PDB entry 2WSF | X-ray diffraction, 3.48 A resolution | chains C and D of the 18 polymer chains in the assembly

# Chain C
Protein: Photosystem I iron-sulfur center
Source organism: Pisum sativum
UniProtKB: P10793 (PSAC_PEA); residue numbers follow UniProt; this construct covers 1-81
Sequence (81 residues; each row starts with the number of its first residue):
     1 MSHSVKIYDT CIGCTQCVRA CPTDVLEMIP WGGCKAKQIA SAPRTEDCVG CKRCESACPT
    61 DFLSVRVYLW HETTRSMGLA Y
Ion coordination: 4Fe-4S cluster Fe: Cys21, Asp24
Small-molecule neighbours:
  - 4Fe-4S cluster (SF4), molecule 1: Ile7, Asp9, Cys11, Ile12, Gly13, Cys17, Val18, Cys58, Pro59, Thr60
  - 4Fe-4S cluster (SF4), molecule 2: Cys21, Pro22, Asp24, Val25, Val49, Gly50, Cys51, Lys52, Cys54

# Chain D
Protein: Photosystem I reaction center subunit II, chloroplastic
Source organism: Spinacia oleracea
UniProtKB: P12353 (PSAD_SPIOL); residues -55 to 156 here correspond to UniProt positions 1-212 (UniProt number = residue number + 56)
Sequence (212 residues; row label = number of the first residue in the row; numbers below 1 keep their minus sign (Met-55 is residue -55)):
   -55 MAMGTPATLF SRSSLSSAKP IETRLTTSFK QPSAVTFASK PASRLHTIRA AAAAEGKAAA
     5 ATETKEATKA FTPPELDPNT PSPIFAGSTG GLLRKAQVEE FYVITWESPK EQIFEMPTGG
    65 AAIMREGPNL LKLARKEQCL ALGTRLRSKY KIKYQFYRVF PSGEVQYLHP KDGVYPEKVN
   125 PGRQGVGLNM RSIGKNVSPI EVKFTGKQPY DL
Not modelled in the structure: -55 to 18
Differences from the reference sequence: conflict Gly-52 (Ala4 in P12353), Pro-50 (Gln6 in P12353), Arg-44 (Pro12 in P12353), Glu-34 (Asp22 in P12353), Leu-11 (His45 in P12353), Thr-9 (Ser47 in P12353), Thr12 (Pro68 in P12353), Ala14 (Gly70 in P12353)

# Chain C / chain D interface
Residue-residue contacts (31; chain C residue first):
  Met1(C) - Tyr154(D)
  Lys6(C) - Leu132(D)
  Lys6(C) - Ile137(D)
  Tyr8(C) - Ile137(D)  hydrophobic
  Arg19(C) - Glu121(D)  salt bridge
  Thr23(C) - Leu84(D)
  Val25(C) - Pro120(D)
  Glu27(C) - Lys122(D)
  Met28(C) - Glu121(D)
  Met28(C) - Lys122(D)
  Met28(C) - Val123(D)  hydrogen bond (side chain-backbone)
  Ile29(C) - Pro125(D)
  Ile29(C) - Gly126(D)
  Pro30(C) - Val123(D)  hydrophobic
  Ala40(C) - Val130(D)
  Ser41(C) - Gly131(D)
  Ala42(C) - Gly129(D)
  Pro43(C) - Gln128(D)
  Pro43(C) - Gly129(D)
  Arg44(C) - Arg127(D)
  Arg44(C) - Gln128(D)
  Asp47(C) - Lys80(D)  salt bridge
  Asp47(C) - Leu112(D)
  Phe62(C) - Ile137(D)
  Arg75(C) - Tyr46(D)  hydrogen bond
  Arg75(C) - Lys80(D)
  Arg75(C) - Gln110(D)  hydrogen bond
  Ala80(C) - Lys39(D)
  Tyr81(C) - Leu37(D)  hydrophobic
  Tyr81(C) - Lys39(D)
  Tyr81(C) - Arg79(D)
Other interface residues (no listed pair), chain C (26 interface residues in all): Asp9, Pro22, Leu26, Lys37, Val49, Gly78
Other interface residues (no listed pair), chain D (29 interface residues in all): Glu43, Glu81, Arg102, Lys115, Asn133, Gly138, Leu156

# Overview
26 residues of chain C face 29 of chain D across their interface; the contacts include 3 hydrogen bonds and 2
salt bridges. Polar pairs include Arg19(C)-Glu121(D), Asp47(C)-Lys80(D) and Met28(C)-Val123(D). Ligands of
chain C: 4Fe-4S cluster.
Here chain C is Photosystem I iron-sulfur center (Pisum sativum) and chain D is Photosystem I reaction center
subunit II, chloroplastic (Spinacia oleracea). Entry 2WSF (Improved Model of Plant Photosystem I) was
determined by X-ray diffraction together with 3LW5, 2WSC and 2WSE from the same study.
